Entry 1XG0 (X-ray diffraction, 0.97 A resolution); this record covers chains A and D of the 4 polymer chains in the assembly.

Chain A:
Name: Phycoerythrin alpha-3 chain
Source organism: Rhodomonas sp. CS24
UniProt: Q00433 (PHE3_RHOS2); residues 1-76 here correspond to UniProt positions 53-128 (UniProt number = residue number + 52)
Sequence (76 residues; numbered 1 to 76; the number before each row is that of its first residue):
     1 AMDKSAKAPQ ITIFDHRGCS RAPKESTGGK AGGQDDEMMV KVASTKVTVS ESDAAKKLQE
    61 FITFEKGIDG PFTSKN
Covalently attached groups: 15,16-dihydrobiliverdin (DBV) linked to C19
Modified residues: K4 (5-hydroxylysine; LYZ)
Construct notes: modified residue (4)
Small-molecule neighbours:
  - 15,16-dihydrobiliverdin (DBV), molecule 1: F14, H16, S20, R21, P23, K24, E25, S26, D36, E37, M38, M39, K41
  - 15,16-dihydrobiliverdin (DBV), molecule 2: I62, F64, N76
  - phycoerythrobilin (PEB), molecule 1: M2, D3, K4, S5, A6, K7
  - phycoerythrobilin (PEB), molecule 2: I13, F14, D15, R17, Q34, D35, M38, M39, V40
  - phycoerythrobilin (PEB), molecule 3: F64, E65, K66, D69, G70, P71, F72, T73, S74
Curated features (UniProtKB/Swiss-Prot):
  - binding site (15,16-dihydrobiliverdin): C19, R21, E25, S26, K41

Chain D:
Name: B-phycoerythrin beta chain
Source organism: Rhodomonas sp. CS24
UniProt: P27198 (PHEB_RHOS2); numbering as in UniProt (aligned over 1-177)
Sequence (177 residues; numbered 1 to 177; the number before each row is that of its first residue):
     1 MLDAFSRVVT NADSKAAYVG GADLQALKKF ISEGNKRLDS VNSIVSNASC IVSDAVSGMI
    61 CENPSLISPS GNCYTNRRMA ACLRDGEIIL RYVSYALLSG DASVLEDRCL NGLKETYSSL
   121 GVPANSNARA VSIMKACAVA FVNNTASQKK LSTPQGDCSG LASEVGGYFD KVTAAIS
Covalently attached groups: phycoerythrobilin (PEB) linked to C50, C61, C82, C158
Modified residues: N72 (n-methyl asparagine; MEN)
Construct notes: conflict C50 (Val in P27198), V56 (Tyr in P27198), C61 (Glu in P27198), S65 (His in P27198), C73 (Glu in P27198); modified residue (72)
Small-molecule neighbours:
  - 15,16-dihydrobiliverdin (DBV): P64, S65, I67, S68, P69, Y74
  - phycoerythrobilin (PEB), molecule 1: L24, K28, N35, K36, L38, D39, S40, F141, V142, N144, L151, T153, P154, Q155, G156
  - phycoerythrobilin (PEB), molecule 2: N47, I51, D54, S57, G58, E62, R129, S132, I133, A136, C137, A140, F141
  - phycoerythrobilin (PEB), molecule 3: V56, M59, L66, N72, C73, R77, R78, A81, R84, D85, I88, Y92, R108, C109, L113, T116, Y117, L120, V122, P123, S126, N127, A130
Curated features (UniProtKB/Swiss-Prot):
  - binding site ((2R,3E)-phycoerythrobilin): K28, N35, D39, C50, D54, C61, N72, R77, R78, C82, R129, S147, Q148, P154 to C158
  - modified residue: N72 (N4-methylasparagine)

How chain A and chain D interact:
Residue-residue contacts (23; chain A residue first):
  K56(A) - E87(D)  salt bridge
  K57(A) - S49(D)
  E60(A) - V45(D)
  E60(A) - S46(D)
  E60(A) - A48(D)
  E60(A) - S49(D)  hydrogen bond
  T63(A) - N42(D)  hydrogen bond
  T63(A) - S46(D)  hydrogen bond
  E65(A) - N42(D)
  E65(A) - S43(D)  hydrogen bond (side chain-backbone)
  E65(A) - S46(D)
  E65(A) - S152(D)  hydrogen bond
  K66(A) - N47(D)  hydrogen bond (backbone-side chain)
  K66(A) - K150(D)  hydrogen bond (side chain-backbone)
  I68(A) - A140(D)
  I68(A) - F141(D)  hydrophobic
  I68(A) - N144(D)
  I68(A) - K150(D)
  G70(A) - K150(D)
  P71(A) - K149(D)
  F72(A) - K149(D)  hydrogen bond (backbone-backbone)
  F72(A) - L151(D)
  F72(A) - S152(D)
Interface residues without a listed pair, chain A (14 interface residues in all): Q59, F64, G67, D69
Interface residues without a listed pair, chain D (17 interface residues in all): D39, R91

Summary:
14 residues of chain A face 17 of chain D across their interface; the contacts include 8 hydrogen bonds and 1
salt bridge. Polar pairs include K56(A)-E87(D), E60(A)-S49(D) and T63(A)-N42(D). Ligands of chain A:
15,16-dihydrobiliverdin and 3 copies of phycoerythrobilin. Chain D binds 15,16-dihydrobiliverdin.
Here chain A is Phycoerythrin alpha-3 chain and chain D is B-phycoerythrin beta chain, both from Rhodomonas
sp. CS24. Entry 1XG0 (High resolution crystal structure of phycoerythrin 545 from the marine cryptophyte
rhodomonas CS24) was determined by X-ray diffraction (same publication as 1XF6).
